PDB entry 7NAV | electron microscopy, 4.80 A resolution (low resolution: residue-level contacts below are approximate; hydrogen-bond / salt-bridge calls are withheld) | chains A and D of the 22 polymer chains in the assembly

== Chain A ==
Molecule: 16S rRNA
From: Escherichia coli (strain K12)
Sequence (1542 nucleotides; each row starts with the number of its first residue):
     1 AAAUUGAAGA GUUUGAUCAU GGCUCAGAUU GAACGCUGGC GGCAGGCCUA ACACAUGCAA
    61 GUCGAACGGU AACAGGAAGA AGCUUGCUUC UUUGCUGACG AGUGGCGGAC GGGUGAGUAA
   121 UGUCUGGGAA ACUGCCUGAU GGAGGGGGAU AACUACUGGA AACGGUAGCU AAUACCGCAU
   181 AACGUCGCAA GACCAAAGAG GGGGACCUUC GGGCCUCUUG CCAUCGGAUG UGCCCAGAUG
   241 GGAUUAGCUA GUAGGUGGGG UAACGGCUCA CCUAGGCGAC GAUCCCUAGC UGGUCUGAGA
   301 GGAUGACCAG CCACACUGGA ACUGAGACAC GGUCCAGACU CCUACGGGAG GCAGCAGUGG
   361 GGAAUAUUGC ACAAUGGGCG CAAGCCUGAU GCAGCCAUGC CGCGUGUAUG AAGAAGGCCU
   421 UCGGGUUGUA AAGUACUUUC AGCGGGGAGG AAGGGAGUAA AGUUAAUACC UUUGCUCAUU
   481 GACGUUACCC GCAGAAGAAG CACCGGCUAA CUCCGUGCCA GCAGCCXCGG UAAUACGGAG
   541 GGUGCAAGCG UUAAUCGGAA UUACUGGGCG UAAAGCGCAC GCAGGCGGUU UGUUAAGUCA
   601 GAUGUGAAAU CCCCGGGCUC AACCUGGGAA CUGCAUCUGA UACUGGCAAG CUUGAGUCUC
   661 GUAGAGGGGG GUAGAAUUCC AGGUGUAGCG GUGAAAUGCG UAGAGAUCUG GAGGAAUACC
   721 GGUGGCGAAG GCGGCCCCCU GGACGAAGAC UGACGCUCAG GUGCGAAAGC GUGGGGAGCA
   781 AACAGGAUUA GAUACCCUGG UAGUCCACGC CGUAAACGAU GUCGACUUGG AGGUUGUGCC
   841 CUUGAGGCGU GGCUUCCGGA GCUAACGCGU UAAGUCGACC GCCUGGGGAG UACGGCCGCA
   901 AGGUUAAAAC UCAAAUGAAU UGACGGGGGC CCGCACAAGC GGUGGAGCAU GUGGUUUAAU
   961 UCGAUGXAAC GCGAAGAACC UUACCUGGUC UUGACAUCCA CGGAAGUUUU CAGAGAUGAG
  1021 AAUGUGCCUU CGGGAACCGU GAGACAGGUG CUGCAUGGCU GUCGUCAGCU CGUGUUGUGA
  1081 AAUGUUGGGU UAAGUCCCGC AACGAGCGCA ACCCUUAUCC UUUGUUGCCA GCGGUCCGGC
  1141 CGGGAACUCA AAGGAGACUG CCAGUGAUAA ACUGGAGGAA GGUGGGGAUG ACGUCAAGUC
  1201 AUCAUGGCCC UUACGACCAG GGCUACACAC GUGCUACAAU GGCGCAUACA AAGAGAAGCG
  1261 ACCUCGCGAG AGCAAGCGGA CCUCAUAAAG UGCGUCGUAG UCCGGAUUGG AGUCUGCAAC
  1321 UCGACUCCAU GAAGUCGGAA UCGCUAGUAA UCGUGGAUCA GAAUGCCACG GUGAAUACGU
  1381 UCCCGGGCCU UGUACACACC GCCCGUXACA CCAUGGGAGU GGGUUGCAAA AGAAGUAGGU
  1441 AGCUUAACCU UCGGGAGGGC GCUUACCACU UUGUGAUUCA UGACUGGGGU GAAGUCGUAA
  1501 CAAGGUAACC GUAGGGGAAC CUGCGGUUGG AUCACCUCCU UA
Not modelled in the structure: 1398-1408, 1492-1506, 1537-1542
Modified / non-standard residues: PSU (pseudouridine-5'-monophosphate) at position 516, G7M (N7-methyl-guanosine-5'-monophosphate) at position 527, 2MG (2N-methylguanosine-5'-monophosphate) at position 966, 5MC (5-methylcytidine-5'-monophosphate) at position 967, 2MG (2N-methylguanosine-5'-monophosphate) at position 1207, 4OC (4n,o2'-methylcytidine-5'-monophosphate) at position 1402, 5MC (5-methylcytidine-5'-monophosphate) at position 1407, UR3 (3-methyluridine-5'-monophoshate) at position 1498, 2MG (2N-methylguanosine-5'-monophosphate) at position 1516, MA6 (6N-dimethyladenosine-5'-monophoshate) at position 1518, MA6 (6N-dimethyladenosine-5'-monophoshate) at position 1519
Covalently attached groups: covalent link U793-MA6_1518
Metal / ion sites: Mg2+ site 1: G31, C48; Mg2+ site 2: C48, U114, G115; Mg2+ site 3 near A53 (its only coordinating residue here); Mg2+ site 4: C58, A59, U387; Mg2+ site 5: A109, G331; Mg2+ site 6 near G113 (its only coordinating residue here); Mg2+ site 7: A116, G117, G289; Mg2+ site 8 near U150 (its only coordinating residue here); Mg2+ site 9 near A171 (its only coordinating residue here); Mg2+ site 10 near C352 (its only coordinating residue here); Mg2+ site 11: G450, A452; Mg2+ site 12 near A547 (its only coordinating residue here); 19 more Mg2+ sites not listed
From the paper describing this entry:
  - conformationally variable residues (order/disorder transition): U1393 to A1394

== Chain D ==
Protein: 30S ribosomal protein S4
From: Escherichia coli (strain K12)
Reference sequence: P0A7V8 (RS4_ECOLI); residues 1-206 here = UniProt positions 1-206
Chain sequence (206 residues; row label = number of the first residue in the row):
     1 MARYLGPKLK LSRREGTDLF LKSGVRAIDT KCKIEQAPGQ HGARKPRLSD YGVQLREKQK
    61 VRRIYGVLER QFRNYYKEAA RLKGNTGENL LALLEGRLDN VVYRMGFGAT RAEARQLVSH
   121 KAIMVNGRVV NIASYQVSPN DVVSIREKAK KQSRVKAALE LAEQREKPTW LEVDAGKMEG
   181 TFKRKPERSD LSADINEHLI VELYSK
Not modelled in the structure: 1

== Interface between chain A and chain D ==
Pairs across the interface (120):
  A2(A) with Lys83(D)
  A3(A) with Lys83(D)
  U4(A) with Ala80(D); Arg81(D); Leu82(D); Lys83(D)
  A8(A) with Glu202(D); Leu203(D); Ser205(D); Lys206(D)
  A26(A) with Lys206(D)
  C400(A) with Arg70(D)
  C401(A) with Arg70(D); Asn74(D)
  G402(A) with Asn74(D); Ile132(D); Ser134(D)
  C403(A) with Gln71(D); Ala133(D); Ser134(D)
  G404(A) with Ala2(D); Arg115(D)
  U405(A) with Ala2(D); Arg3(D)
  G406(A) with Arg3(D); Leu5(D); Gln116(D)
  U407(A) with Arg3(D); Leu5(D); Lys8(D); Ala112(D); Glu113(D)
  A408(A) with Lys8(D); Ser23(D); Thr110(D)
  U409(A) with Lys22(D); Ser23(D)
  G410(A) with Lys22(D); Val25(D); Arg26(D); Lys31(D)
  A411(A) with Arg26(D); Lys31(D)
  G413(A) with Thr30(D); Lys31(D)
  G417(A) with Gln40(D)
  C418(A) with Gln40(D)
  G425(A) with Lys33(D); Gln40(D)
  U426(A) with Lys33(D); Gly39(D); Gln40(D)
  U427(A) with Arg13(D); Pro38(D); Gly39(D)
  G428(A) with Pro7(D); Arg13(D)
  U429(A) with Arg13(D); Lys22(D); Lys31(D); Cys32(D)
  A430(A) with Pro7(D); Lys8(D); Leu9(D); Lys10(D)
  C436(A) with Arg154(D)
  U437(A) with Gln116(D); His120(D); Gln152(D); Arg154(D)
  U438(A) with His120(D); Gln152(D)
  U439(A) with Ser119(D); His120(D); Lys121(D); Asn131(D)
  C440(A) with Lys121(D)
  C490(A) with Arg146(D); Lys148(D)
  G491(A) with Lys148(D)
  A499(A) with Ala2(D)
  U508(A) with Tyr51(D)
  A509(A) with Leu48(D); Ser49(D); Tyr51(D); Leu55(D)
  A510(A) with Leu48(D)
  C511(A) with His41(D); Arg44(D)
  U512(A) with His41(D); Arg44(D)
  G540(A) with Gln40(D); His41(D)
  G541(A) with Gly39(D); Gln40(D)
  G542(A) with Lys10(D); Arg14(D)
  U543(A) with Lys10(D); Leu11(D); Arg14(D)
  G544(A) with Arg56(D); Gln59(D); Arg63(D)
  C545(A) with Lys58(D); Arg62(D); Glu69(D)
  A546(A) with Arg62(D); Leu68(D); Glu69(D); Arg70(D)
  A547(A) with Ala2(D); Leu68(D)
  C613(A) with Arg81(D)
  C614(A) with Arg81(D)
  U619(A) with Arg128(D); Val130(D); Asn131(D); Ile132(D)
  C620(A) with Ile132(D); Tyr135(D)
Other interface residues (no listed pair), chain A (52 interface residues in all): A495
Other interface residues (no listed pair), chain D (70 interface residues in all): Tyr4, Leu21, Gln54, Arg97, Val129, Tyr204

== Summary ==
Chain A and chain D form an interface of 52 and 70 residues respectively. The Mg2+ site 1 is built by G31(A)
and C48(A). C48(A), U114(A) and G115(A) form the Mg2+ site 2. From the paper: conformational variability at
U1393(A).
Chain A is 16S rRNA and chain D is 30S ribosomal protein S4, both from Escherichia coli (strain K12); the
structure, Bacterial 30S ribosomal subunit assembly complex state D (Consensus refinement), was determined by
electron microscopy (same publication as 7AF3, 7AF5, 7AF8, 7AFA, 7AFD, 7AFH and 17 further entries).
